PDB entry 3G4A | X-ray diffraction, 1.95 A resolution | chains B and C of the 4 polymer chains in the assembly

# Chain B (and C)
Molecule: Thymidylate synthase thyX
Source organism: Thermotoga maritima MSB8
Notes: EC 2.1.1.148; chain C of this document is another copy of the same molecule, construct and numbering; everything in this record applies to it too
UniProtKB: Q9WYT0 (THYX_THEMA); numbering as in UniProt (aligned over 1-220)
Sequence (232 residues; row label = number of the first residue in the row; numbers below 1 keep their minus sign (Met-11 is residue -11)):
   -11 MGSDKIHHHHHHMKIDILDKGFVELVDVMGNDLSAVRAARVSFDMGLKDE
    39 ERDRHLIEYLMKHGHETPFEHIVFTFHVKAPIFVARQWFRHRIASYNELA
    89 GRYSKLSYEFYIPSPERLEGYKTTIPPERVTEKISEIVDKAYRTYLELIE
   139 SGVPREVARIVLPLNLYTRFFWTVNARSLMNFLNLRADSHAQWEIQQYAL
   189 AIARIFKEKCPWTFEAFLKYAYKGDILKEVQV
Not modelled in the structure: -11 to -1, 220 (chain C: -11 to 0, 32-35, 219-220)
Construct notes: expression tag (-11 to 0); engineered mutation Ala88 (Ser in Q9WYT0)
UniProt features mapped onto this chain:
  - active site: Arg174 (Involved in ionization of N3 of dUMP, leading to its activation)
  - binding site (FAD): Thr55, Arg78 to Ile81, Glu86, Asn163 to Arg165, Asn169
  - binding site (dUMP): Gln75 to Arg78, Glu86, Leu87, Gly89, Arg90, Arg147, Arg174
  - mutagenesis: His53 (H53A: Shows 1.39% of wild-type activity), Arg90 (R90A: Binds dUMP 670-fold weaker than wild-type), Glu144 (E144A: Shows 0.113% of wild-type activity; E144R: Shows 0.016% of wild-type activity), Arg174 (R174A: Still catalytically active although only shows 0.0008% of wild-type activity. Binds dUMP 7300-fold weaker than wild-type; R174K: Loss of catalytic activity)
Small-molecule neighbours:
  - FAD (flavin-adenine dinucleotide), molecule 1: Ser30, Thr55, Glu58, Ile81, Asn163, Arg165, Ser166
  - FAD, molecule 2: Arg78, His79, Arg80, Ile81, Ser166, Asn169, Leu173, Arg174, His178, Ala179
  - FAD, molecule 3: Ala82, Ser83, Tyr84, Asn85, Glu86, Ala88, Arg90, Tyr91
  - 2'-deoxyuridine 5'-monophosphate (UMP), molecule 1: Arg74, Gln75, Arg78, Arg174, Gln180
  - 2'-deoxyuridine 5'-monophosphate (UMP), molecule 2: Phe77, Glu86, Leu87, Ala88, Gly89, Arg90, Tyr91, Arg147
From the paper describing this entry:
  - mutagenesis - S88A: unchanged catalytic activity

# Interface between chain B and chain C
Residue-residue contacts (77):
  Ile70(B) with Arg74(C)
  Phe71(B) with Ile148(C), hydrophobic
  Arg74(B) with Ile70(C); Arg74(C); Glu86(C), salt bridge
  Gln75(B) with Arg90(C); Arg147(C)
  Phe77(B) with Arg78(C)
  Arg78(B) with Phe77(C); Tyr84(C), hydrogen bond (side chain-backbone)
  Arg80(B) with Arg80(C); Ala82(C), hydrogen bond (side chain-backbone); Ser83(C)
  Ala82(B) with Arg80(C), hydrogen bond (backbone-side chain)
  Ser83(B) with Arg80(C)
  Tyr84(B) with Arg78(C), hydrogen bond (backbone-side chain)
  Glu86(B) with Arg74(C), salt bridge
  Arg90(B) with Gln75(C); His178(C), hydrogen bond (side chain-backbone); Ala179(C); Gln180(C)
  Pro101(B) with Ile148(C)
  Arg105(B) with Glu144(C), salt bridge; Val145(C)
  Tyr109(B) with Pro142(C)
  Lys110(B) with Ser139(C)
  Thr111(B) with Ser139(C)
  Thr112(B) with Ser139(C), hydrogen bond (backbone-backbone)
  Ile113(B) with Ser139(C)
  Val118(B) with Val141(C), hydrophobic
  Lys121(B) with Thr132(C); Glu135(C)
  Ile122(B) with Val149(C), hydrophobic
  Ile125(B) with Lys128(C); Ala129(C), hydrophobic; Thr132(C); Val149(C)
  Lys128(B) with Lys128(C)
  Thr132(B) with Ile125(C)
  Glu135(B) with Lys121(C), salt bridge
  Ser139(B) with Thr111(C); Thr112(C), hydrogen bond (backbone-backbone); Ile113(C)
  Gly140(B) with Thr111(C)
  Val141(B) with Val118(C), hydrophobic
  Pro142(B) with Leu106(C); Tyr109(C)
  Glu144(B) with Arg105(C), salt bridge; Gln180(C), hydrogen bond (backbone-side chain)
  Val145(B) with Arg105(C)
  Arg147(B) with Gln75(C); Leu152(C); Gln180(C), hydrogen bond
  Ile148(B) with Phe71(C), hydrophobic; Tyr99(C); Pro101(C); Pro151(C); Leu152(C), hydrogen bond (backbone-backbone); Asn153(C), hydrogen bond (backbone-backbone)
  Val149(B) with Ile122(C), hydrophobic; Ile125(C), hydrophobic; Pro151(C)
  Leu150(B) with Pro151(C); Leu152(C), hydrogen bond (backbone-backbone)
  Pro151(B) with Ile148(C); Val149(C); Leu150(C); Pro151(C), hydrophobic
  Leu152(B) with Arg147(C); Ile148(C), hydrogen bond (backbone-backbone); Leu150(C), hydrogen bond (backbone-backbone)
  Asn153(B) with Ile148(C), hydrogen bond (backbone-backbone)
  His178(B) with Arg90(C), hydrogen bond (backbone-side chain)
  Ala179(B) with Arg90(C)
  Gln180(B) with Arg90(C); Glu144(C), hydrogen bond (side chain-backbone); Arg147(C), hydrogen bond
Also at the interface, not in a pair above, chain B (50 interface residues in all): Asn85, Tyr91, Tyr99, Leu106, Ala129, Leu136, Glu138, Trp181
Also at the interface, not in a pair above, chain C (50 interface residues in all): Asn85, Tyr91, Lys110, Leu136, Glu138, Gly140, Trp181

# In short
Chain B and chain C each contribute 50 residues to their interface, with 18 hydrogen bonds and 5 salt bridges.
Among the polar pairs are Arg74(B)-Glu86(C), Arg105(B)-Glu144(C) and Glu135(B)-Lys121(C). Chain B binds
2'-deoxyuridine 5'-monophosphate and 3 copies of flavin-adenine dinucleotide. The paper reports that S88A of
chain B leaves catalytic activity unchanged.
Chain B and chain C are both Thymidylate synthase thyX (Thermotoga maritima MSB8); the structure, Crystal
structure of flavine dependant thymidylate synthase S88A mutant from Thermotoga maritima at 1.95 angstrom
resolution, was determined by X-ray diffraction, deposited together with 3G4C.
